PDB entry 5FKU | electron microscopy, 8.34 A resolution (very low resolution: no residue pairs are listed; an interface is given only as per-side residue counts) | chains A and E of the 5 polymer chains in the assembly

# Chain A
Name: DNA polymerase III subunit alpha
Organism: Escherichia coli K-12
Notes: EC 2.7.7.7
UniProt: P10443 (DPO3A_ECOLI); numbering as in UniProt (aligned over 1-1160)
Chain sequence (1160 residues; row label = number of the first residue in the row):
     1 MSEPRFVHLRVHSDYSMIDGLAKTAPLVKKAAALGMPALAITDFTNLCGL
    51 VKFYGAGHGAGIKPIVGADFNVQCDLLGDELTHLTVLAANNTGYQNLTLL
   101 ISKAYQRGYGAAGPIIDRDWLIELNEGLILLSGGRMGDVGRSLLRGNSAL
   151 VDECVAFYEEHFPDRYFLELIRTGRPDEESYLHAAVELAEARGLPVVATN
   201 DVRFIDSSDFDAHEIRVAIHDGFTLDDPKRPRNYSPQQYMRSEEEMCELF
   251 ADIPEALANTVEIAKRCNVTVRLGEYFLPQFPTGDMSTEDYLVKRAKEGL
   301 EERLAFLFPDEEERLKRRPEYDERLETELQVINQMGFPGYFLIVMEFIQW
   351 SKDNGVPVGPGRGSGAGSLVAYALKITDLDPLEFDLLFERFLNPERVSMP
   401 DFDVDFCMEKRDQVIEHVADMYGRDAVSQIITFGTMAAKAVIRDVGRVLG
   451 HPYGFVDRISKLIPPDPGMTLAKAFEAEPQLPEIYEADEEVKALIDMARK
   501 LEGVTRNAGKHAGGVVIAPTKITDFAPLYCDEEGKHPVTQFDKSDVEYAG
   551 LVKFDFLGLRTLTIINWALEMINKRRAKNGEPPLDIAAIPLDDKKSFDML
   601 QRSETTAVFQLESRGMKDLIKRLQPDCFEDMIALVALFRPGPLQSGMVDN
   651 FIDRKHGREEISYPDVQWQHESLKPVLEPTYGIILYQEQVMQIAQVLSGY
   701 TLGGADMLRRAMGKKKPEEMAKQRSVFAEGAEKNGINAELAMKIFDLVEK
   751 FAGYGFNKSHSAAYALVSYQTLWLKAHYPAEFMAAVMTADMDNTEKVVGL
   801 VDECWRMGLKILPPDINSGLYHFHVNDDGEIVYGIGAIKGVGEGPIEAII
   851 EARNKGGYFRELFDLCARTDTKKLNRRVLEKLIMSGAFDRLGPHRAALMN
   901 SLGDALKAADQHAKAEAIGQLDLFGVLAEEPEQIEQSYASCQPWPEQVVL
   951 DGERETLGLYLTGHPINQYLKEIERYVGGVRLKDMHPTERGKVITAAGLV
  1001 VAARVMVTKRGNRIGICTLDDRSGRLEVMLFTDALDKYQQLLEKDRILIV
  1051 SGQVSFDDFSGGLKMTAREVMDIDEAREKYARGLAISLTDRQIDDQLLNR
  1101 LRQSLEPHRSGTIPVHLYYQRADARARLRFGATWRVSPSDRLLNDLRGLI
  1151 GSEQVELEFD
Disordered / not traced: 927-937
Sequence notes: engineered mutation Leu921 (Ala in P10443), Leu923 (Met in P10443)
Curated features (UniProtKB/Swiss-Prot):
  - mutagenesis: Gln920 to Phe924 (Loss of interaction with beta sliding clamp (dnaN))

# Chain E
Name: DNA polymerase III subunit tau
Organism: Escherichia coli K-12
Notes: EC 2.7.7.7; fragment: polymerase-binding domain of tau
UniProt: P06710 (DPO3X_ECOLI); residue numbers follow UniProt; this construct covers 500-643
Chain sequence (144 residues; each row starts with the number of its first residue):
   500 ALEHEKTPELAAKLAAEAIERDPWAAQVSQLSLPKLVEQVALNAWKEESD
   550 NAVCLHLRSSQRHLNNRGAQQKLAEALSMLKGSTVELTIVEDDNPAVRTP
   600 LEWRQAIYEEKLAQARESIIADNNIQTLRRFFDAELDEESIRPI
Disordered / not traced: 500-503, 624-643
Curated features (UniProtKB/Swiss-Prot):
  - mutagenesis: Glu601 (E601K: In dnaX36(Ts); present only in isoform tau, unable to grow at 42 degrees Celsius)

# Chain A / chain E interface
At this resolution (8 A) residue pairs are not listed: 17 residues of chain A and 19 of chain E lie at the interface.
Interface features reported in the paper:
  - interface residues, chain A: Gly657(A)
  - interface residues, chain E: Leu530(E), His562(E)

# Summary
Chain A and chain E form an interface of 17 and 19 residues respectively. UniProt lists 3 mutagenesis sites on
chain A; one mutagenesis site on chain E. From the paper: interface residues Gly657(A) and Leu530(E) among
others.
Here chain A is DNA polymerase III subunit alpha and chain E is DNA polymerase III subunit tau, both from
Escherichia coli K-12. Entry 5FKU (cryo-EM structure of the E. coli replicative DNA polymerase complex in DNA
free state (DNA polymerase ...) was determined by electron microscopy (same publication as 5FKV and 5FKW).
